6T22 - chains A and C of the 3 polymer chains in the assembly; structure by X-ray diffraction, 2.21 A resolution.

== Chain A ==
Name: EcoKMcrA modification dependent restriction endonuclease
Source organism: Escherichia coli K-12
Notes: EC 3.1.21.-
UniProt: P24200 (MCRA_ECOLI); numbering as in UniProt (aligned over 1-143)
Chain sequence (152 residues; numbered -8 to 143; the number before each row is that of its first residue; numbers below 1 keep their minus sign (Gly-8 is residue -8)):
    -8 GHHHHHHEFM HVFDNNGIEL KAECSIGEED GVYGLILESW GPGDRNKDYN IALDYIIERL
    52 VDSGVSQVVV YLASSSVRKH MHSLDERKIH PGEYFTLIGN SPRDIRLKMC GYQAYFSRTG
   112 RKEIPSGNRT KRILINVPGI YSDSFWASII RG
Disordered / not traced: -8 to -2
Differences from the reference sequence: expression tag (-8 to 0)
What the authors report for this chain:
  - binding site for the 10-nt DNA strand (chain C): Trp31, Asn119, Thr121
  - binding site for the 10-nt DNA strand: Gly34
  - mutagenesis - S30A (2- to 6-fold), W31A (2- to 6-fold), W31F (2- to 6-fold), W31H (2- to 6-fold), W31S (2- to 6-fold), W31Y (2- to 6-fold): decreased binding to DNA
  - mutagenesis - S30L (>50-fold), S30V (>50-fold), W31I (>50-fold), W31L (>50-fold), W31V (>50-fold): decreased binding to methylated DNA
  - mutagenesis - N119A: unchanged catalytic activity on methylated plasmid
  - mutagenesis - S30L, S30V: abolished catalytic activity
  - mutagenesis - W31A, W31F, W31H, W31Y: unchanged catalytic activity
  - mutagenesis - W31I, W31L, W31S, W31V: decreased catalytic activity

== Chain C ==
Molecule: 10-nt DNA strand
Source organism: synthetic construct
Sequence (10 nucleotides; row label = number of the first residue in the row):
     1 TCATXGATTC
Modified residues: 5HC (2'-deoxy-5-(hydroxymethyl)cytidine 5'-(dihydrogen phosphate)) at position 5

== Chain A / chain C interface ==
Contacting residue pairs (27; chain A residue first):
  Ser30(A) - DA3(C)  sugar contact
  Ser30(A) - DT4(C)  hydrogen bond to the phosphate
  Ser30(A) - 5HC_5(C)  base contact
  Trp31(A) - 5HC_5(C)  base contact
  Gly32(A) - DT4(C)  base contact
  Gly32(A) - 5HC_5(C)  base contact
  Pro33(A) - DA3(C)  base contact
  Pro33(A) - DT4(C)  base contact
  Arg36(A) - DA3(C)  salt bridge to the phosphate
  Arg36(A) - DT4(C)  base contact
  Ser65(A) - DT4(C)  phosphate contact
  Ser65(A) - 5HC_5(C)  hydrogen bond to the phosphate
  Ser66(A) - DT4(C)  hydrogen bond to the phosphate
  Ser67(A) - DT4(C)  sugar contact
  Val68(A) - 5HC_5(C)  phosphate contact
  Ser108(A) - DG6(C)  phosphate contact
  Arg109(A) - DT4(C)  hydrogen bond to the base
  Arg109(A) - 5HC_5(C)  sugar contact
  Lys113(A) - DG6(C)  salt bridge to the phosphate
  Ser117(A) - DG6(C)  phosphate contact
  Gly118(A) - DG6(C)  base contact
  Asn119(A) - 5HC_5(C)  base contact
  Asn119(A) - DG6(C)  hydrogen bond to the base
  Asn119(A) - DA7(C)  base contact
  Thr121(A) - 5HC_5(C)  base contact
  Lys122(A) - 5HC_5(C)  phosphate contact
  Arg123(A) - DT4(C)  phosphate contact
Interface residues without a listed pair, chain A (20 interface residues in all): Leu63, Phe107

== Overview ==
20 residues of chain A face 5 of chain C across their interface, with 5 hydrogen bonds and 2 salt bridges.
Polar pairs include Arg109(A)-DT4(C), Asn119(A)-DG6(C) and Ser30(A)-DT4(C). From the paper: a binding site for
the 10-nt DNA strand (chain C) at Trp31(A), Asn119(A) and Thr121(A); S30A, W31A and W31F of chain A, among
others, reduce binding to DNA; 12 substitutions were tested in all.
Chain A is EcoKMcrA modification dependent restriction endonuclease (Escherichia coli K-12) and chain C is a
10-nt DNA strand (synthetic construct); the structure, N-terminal domain of EcoKMcrA restriction endonuclease
(NEco) in complex with T5hmCGA target sequence, was determined by X-ray diffraction together with 6R64 and
6T21 from the same study.
